8ENW - chains A and C; structure by X-ray diffraction, 1.45 A resolution.

# Chain A
Name: Coatomer subunit beta'
Source organism: Saccharomyces cerevisiae
Reference sequence: G2WDW6 (G2WDW6_YEASK); numbering as in UniProt (aligned over 1-301)
Sequence (302 residues; numbered 0 to 301; the number before each row is that of its first residue; numbering starts at 0):
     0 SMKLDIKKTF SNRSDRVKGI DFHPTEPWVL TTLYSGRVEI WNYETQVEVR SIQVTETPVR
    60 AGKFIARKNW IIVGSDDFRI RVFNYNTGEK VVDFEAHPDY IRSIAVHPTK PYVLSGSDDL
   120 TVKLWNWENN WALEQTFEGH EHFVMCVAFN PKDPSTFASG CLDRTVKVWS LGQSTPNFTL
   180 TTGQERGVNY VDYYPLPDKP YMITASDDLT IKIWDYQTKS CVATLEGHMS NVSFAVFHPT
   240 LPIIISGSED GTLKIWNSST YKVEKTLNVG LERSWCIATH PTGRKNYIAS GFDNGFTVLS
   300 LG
Construct notes: expression tag (0)

# Chain C
Name: Clientized spike tail peptide
Sequence (7 residues; numbered 301 to 307; the number before each row is that of its first residue):
   301 GVKLHYE

# How chain A and chain C interact
Pairs across the interface - 22 pairs, chain A then chain C:
  Arg15(A) - Glu307(C)  salt bridge
  Lys17(A) - Glu307(C)  hydrogen bond (side chain-backbone)
  Tyr33(A) - Tyr306(C)  hydrogen bond (side chain-backbone)
  Tyr33(A) - Glu307(C)
  Arg59(A) - His305(C)  hydrogen bond (side chain-backbone)
  Arg59(A) - Tyr306(C)  hydrogen bond (side chain-backbone)
  Arg59(A) - Glu307(C)  hydrogen bond (side chain-backbone)
  Asp98(A) - Lys303(C)  salt bridge
  Tyr99(A) - Lys303(C)
  Tyr99(A) - Tyr306(C)
  Arg101(A) - Lys303(C)
  Arg101(A) - Leu304(C)  hydrogen bond (side chain-backbone)
  Arg101(A) - His305(C)  hydrogen bond (side chain-backbone)
  Asp117(A) - Lys303(C)  salt bridge
  His141(A) - Leu304(C)
  Phe142(A) - Lys303(C)
  Phe142(A) - Leu304(C)
  Met144(A) - His305(C)
  Leu161(A) - His305(C)
  Asn188(A) - His305(C)  hydrogen bond
  Asp206(A) - His305(C)  salt bridge
  Arg272(A) - Glu307(C)  salt bridge
Other interface residues (no listed pair), chain A (16 interface residues in all): Trp274

# In short
16 residues of chain A face 5 of chain C across their interface, with 8 hydrogen bonds and 5 salt bridges.
Polar pairs include Arg15(A)-Glu307(C), Asp98(A)-Lys303(C) and Asp117(A)-Lys303(C).
Here chain A is Coatomer subunit beta' (Saccharomyces cerevisiae) and chain C is Clientized spike tail
peptide. Entry 8ENW (Crystal structure of beta'-COPI-WD40 domain in complex with SARS-CoV-2 clientized spike
tail heptapeptide) was determined by X-ray diffraction, deposited together with 8ENS.
